PDB entry 5MLS | X-ray diffraction, 1.62 A resolution | chains L and H of the 3 polymer chains in the assembly

[Chain L]
Molecule: Thrombin light chain
From: Homo sapiens
Notes: EC 3.4.21.5
UniProt: P00734 (THRB_HUMAN); the construct lacks a stretch of the UniProt sequence, so the offset changes along the chain: -4 to 0 = UniProt 328-332; 1-14 = UniProt 336-349; 15-17 = UniProt 361-363
Sequence (36 residues; numbered -4 to 17 plus 14 insertion-coded residues; the number before each row is that of its first residue; a row labelled like 14A-14K holds insertion residues (14A, then the next letters in order); numbers below 1 keep their minus sign (Thr-4 is residue -4)):
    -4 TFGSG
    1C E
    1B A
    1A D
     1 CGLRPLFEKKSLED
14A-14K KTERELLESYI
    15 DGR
Unresolved in the structure: -4 to 0, 15-17
Curated features (UniProtKB/Swiss-Prot):
  - site: Arg17 (Cleavage)

[Chain H]
Molecule: Thrombin heavy chain
From: Homo sapiens
Notes: EC 3.4.21.5
UniProt: P00734 (THRB_HUMAN); the construct lacks a stretch of the UniProt sequence and is renumbered around it, so the offset changes along the chain: 16-36 = UniProt 364-384; 37-60 = UniProt 386-409; 61-77 = UniProt 419-435; 78-97 = UniProt 437-456; 7 more segments
Sequence (259 residues; each row starts with the number of its first residue; note: 3 numbers in that range are skipped by the numbering (no residue carries them; nothing is unmodelled there); a row labelled like 60A-60I holds insertion residues (60A, then the next letters in order)):
    16 IVEGSDAEIGMSPWQVMLFRK
   36A S
    37 PQELLCGASLISDRWVLTAAHCLL
60A-60I YPPWDKNFT
    61 ENDLLVRIGKHSRTRYE
   77A R
    78 NIEKISMLEKIYIHPRYNWR
   97A E
    98 NLDRDIALMKLKKPVAFSDYIHPVCLPDRETA
129A-129C ASL
   130 LQAGYKGRVTGWGNLKET
147A-147G WTANVGK
   150 GQPSVLQVVNLPIVERPVCKDSTRIRITDNMFCAG
  184A Y
   185 KP
186A-186D DEGK
   187 RGDSCEGDSGGPFVMKSP
204A-204B FN
   205 NRWYQMGIVSWGE
   219 GCD
  221A R
   222 DGKYGFYTHVFRLKKWIQKVIDQFGE
Unresolved in the structure: 147A-147G, 246-247
Sequence notes: engineered mutation Ser190 (Ala563 in P00734)
Curated features (UniProtKB/Swiss-Prot):
  - region: Ala183 to Val200 (High affinity receptor-binding region which is also known as the TP508 peptide)
  - active site (Charge relay system): His57, Asp102, Ser195
  - glycosylation: Asn60G (N-linked (GlcNAc...) (complex) asparagine)
Disulfides: Cys42-Cys58, Cys168-Cys182, Cys191-Cys220
Ion coordination: Na+ site 1: Lys169, Thr172, Phe204A; Na+ site 2: Arg221A, Lys224
Residues lining bound ligands: 22U (D-phenylalanyl-N-(3-chlorobenzyl)-L-prolinamide): His57, Tyr60A, Trp60D, Glu97A, Asn98, Leu99, Ile174, Asp189, Ser190, Cys191, Glu192, Ser195, Val213, Ser214, Trp215, Gly216, Glu217, Gly219, Cys220, Gly226, Phe227, Tyr228

[Interface between chain L and chain H]
Disulfides between the chains: Cys1(L)-Cys122(H)
Contacting residue pairs - 61 pairs, chain L then chain H:
  Cys1(L) with Pro120(H); Val121(H); Cys122(H), disulfide; Arg206(H), hydrogen bond (backbone-side chain)
  Asp1A(L) with His119(H), salt bridge; Arg206(H)
  Ala1B(L) with Arg206(H), hydrogen bond (backbone-side chain)
  Glu1C(L) with Pro120(H)
  Gly2(L) with Trp29(H); Pro120(H), hydrogen bond (backbone-backbone); Cys122(H); Arg206(H); Trp207(H), hydrogen bond (backbone-backbone)
  Leu3(L) with His119(H), hydrogen bond (backbone-side chain); Asn205(H); Arg206(H)
  Arg4(L) with Gly25(H); Met26(H), hydrogen bond (side chain-backbone); Pro28(H); Trp29(H); Arg137(H); Trp207(H)
  Pro5(L) with Ser115(H); Asp116(H); His119(H)
  Leu6(L) with Ile24(H); Asp116(H)
  Phe7(L) with Glu23(H); Ile24(H); Gly25(H); Met26(H), hydrophobic
  Glu8(L) with Lys202(H), salt bridge; Asn205(H); Trp207(H), hydrogen bond
  Lys9(L) with His119(H)
  Asp14(L) with Glu23(H); Met26(H); Arg137(H), salt bridge; Trp207(H)
  Lys14A(L) with Glu23(H), hydrogen bond (backbone-side chain)
  Thr14B(L) with Arg137(H), hydrogen bond; Asn159(H), hydrogen bond
  Glu14C(L) with Arg137(H); Lys202(H), salt bridge
  Glu14E(L) with Lys135(H), salt bridge; Asn159(H), hydrogen bond; Tyr184A(H), hydrogen bond
  Leu14F(L) with Lys135(H); Gly136(H); Asn159(H); Trp207(H), hydrophobic
  Leu14G(L) with Pro204(H), hydrophobic
  Ser14I(L) with Gly133(H); Tyr134(H); Lys135(H), hydrogen bond (side chain-backbone)
  Tyr14J(L) with Tyr134(H), hydrophobic; Lys135(H), hydrogen bond (side chain-backbone); Met201(H); Lys202(H); Pro204(H)
  Ile14K(L) with Tyr134(H), hydrogen bond (backbone-side chain)
Also at the interface, not in a pair above, chain H (28 interface residues in all): Ser48, Phe114, Tyr117

[In short]
Chain L and chain H form an interface of 22 and 28 residues respectively, with 1 disulfide bond, 15 hydrogen
bonds and 5 salt bridges. Polar contacts include Asp1A(L)-His119(H), Glu8(L)-Lys202(H) and
Glu14E(L)-Lys135(H). Bound to chain H: compound 22U.
Here chain L is Thrombin light chain and chain H is Thrombin heavy chain, both from Homo sapiens. Entry 5MLS
(Thrombin Mutant A190S in complex with (S)-1-(D-phenylalanyl)-N-(3-chlorobenzyl)pyrrolidine-2-carboxamide) was
determined by X-ray diffraction.
